Entry 7EW2 (electron microscopy, 3.10 A resolution); this record covers chains B and C of the 5 polymer chains in the assembly.

== Chain B ==
Name: Guanine nucleotide-binding protein G(I)/G(S)/G(T) subunit beta-1
From: Homo sapiens
Reference sequence: P62873 (GBB1_HUMAN); residues 2-340 here = UniProt positions 2-340
Chain sequence (356 residues; each row starts with the number of its first residue; numbers below 1 keep their minus sign (Met-15 is residue -15)):
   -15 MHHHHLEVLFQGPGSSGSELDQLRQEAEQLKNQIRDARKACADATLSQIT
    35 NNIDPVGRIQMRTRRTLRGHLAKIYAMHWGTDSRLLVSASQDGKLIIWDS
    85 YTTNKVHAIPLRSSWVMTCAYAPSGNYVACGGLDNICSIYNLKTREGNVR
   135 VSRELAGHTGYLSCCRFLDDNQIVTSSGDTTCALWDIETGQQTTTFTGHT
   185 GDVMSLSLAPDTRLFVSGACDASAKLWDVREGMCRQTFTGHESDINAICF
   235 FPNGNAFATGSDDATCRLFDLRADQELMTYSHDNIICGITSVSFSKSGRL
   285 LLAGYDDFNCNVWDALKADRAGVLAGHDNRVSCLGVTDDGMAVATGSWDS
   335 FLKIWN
Unresolved in the structure: -15 to 0
Construct notes: initiating methionine (-15); expression tag (-14 to 1)
UniProt features mapped onto this chain:
  - modified residue: Ser2 (N-acetylserine), His266 (Phosphohistidine)
  - natural variant: Leu30 (L30F: In MRD42; uncertain significance), Arg52 (R52G: In MRD42), Gly64 (G64V: In MRD42), Asp76 (D76E: In MRD42; D76G: In MRD42), Gly77 (G77S: In MRD42), Lys78 (K78R: In MRD42), Ile80 (I80N: In MRD42; I80T: In MRD42), His91 (H91R: In MRD42; uncertain significance), Ala92 (A92T: In MRD42), Pro94 (P94S: In MRD42), Leu95 (L95P: In MRD42), Arg96 (R96L: In MRD42), 5 further natural variant entries in UniProt

== Chain C ==
Name: Guanine nucleotide-binding protein G(I)/G(S)/G(O) subunit gamma-2
From: Homo sapiens
Reference sequence: P59768 (GBG2_HUMAN); residue numbers follow UniProt; this construct covers 1-71
Chain sequence (71 residues; numbered 1 to 71; the number before each row is that of its first residue):
     1 MASNNTASIAQARKLVEQLKMEANIDRIKVSKAAADLMAYCEAHAKEDPL
    51 LTPVPASENPFREKKFFCAIL
Unresolved in the structure: 1-5, 67-71
UniProt features mapped onto this chain:
  - modified residue: Ala2 (N-acetylalanine), Cys68 (Cysteine methyl ester)
  - lipidation: Cys68 (S-geranylgeranyl cysteine)

== Interface between chain B and chain C ==
Contacting residue pairs (71):
  Leu4(B) with Ser8(C)
  Leu7(B) with Ile9(C); Ala12(C), hydrophobic
  Ala11(B) with Leu15(C), hydrophobic; Leu19(C)
  Leu14(B) with Leu19(C), hydrophobic; Lys20(C)
  Ile18(B) with Leu19(C), hydrophobic; Ala23(C), hydrophobic
  Ala21(B) with Arg27(C), hydrogen bond (backbone-side chain)
  Arg22(B) with Arg27(C)
  Ala24(B) with Lys29(C)
  Cys25(B) with Arg27(C); Ile28(C); Val30(C)
  Ala26(B) with Val30(C), hydrophobic
  Asp27(B) with Lys29(C); Val30(C), hydrogen bond (side chain-backbone)
  Ala28(B) with Val30(C)
  Leu30(B) with Ala34(C), hydrophobic
  Ile33(B) with Ala34(C), hydrophobic
  Ile37(B) with Met38(C), hydrophobic
  Ile43(B) with Leu50(C)
  Met45(B) with Leu50(C), hydrophobic
  Arg48(B) with Phe61(C); Glu63(C)
  Arg49(B) with Phe61(C), hydrogen bond (side chain-backbone); Arg62(C); Glu63(C), salt bridge
  Ser84(B) with Phe61(C)
  Tyr85(B) with Pro60(C); Phe61(C), hydrophobic
  Met217(B) with Met21(C), hydrophobic
  Cys218(B) with Gln18(C), hydrogen bond (backbone-side chain); Met21(C); Glu22(C)
  Arg219(B) with Glu22(C)
  Thr221(B) with Glu22(C), hydrogen bond
  Phe235(B) with Leu37(C), hydrophobic; Tyr40(C), hydrophobic; Cys41(C), hydrophobic
  Pro236(B) with Tyr40(C), hydrogen bond (backbone-side chain)
  Asn237(B) with Tyr40(C)
  Asp254(B) with Ala33(C)
  Arg256(B) with Asp26(C); Arg27(C); Asp36(C), salt bridge
  Ala257(B) with Ile28(C)
  Asp258(B) with Ile25(C); Arg27(C), salt bridge
  Gln259(B) with Val30(C)
  Leu261(B) with Leu37(C), hydrophobic
  Ser279(B) with Asp48(C), hydrogen bond
  Lys280(B) with Glu47(C); Asp48(C), hydrogen bond (backbone-side chain)
  Ser281(B) with Cys41(C); His44(C); Asp48(C), hydrogen bond (backbone-side chain)
  Gly282(B) with Cys41(C), hydrogen bond (backbone-side chain)
  Arg283(B) with Leu51(C)
  Leu284(B) with Leu50(C), hydrophobic
  Leu300(B) with Met38(C), hydrophobic; Cys41(C), hydrophobic
  Asp323(B) with Pro49(C)
  Gly324(B) with Pro49(C); Leu50(C)
  Met325(B) with Pro49(C), hydrophobic; Pro60(C), hydrophobic
  Ala326(B) with Phe61(C), hydrophobic
  Val327(B) with Leu50(C), hydrophobic
  Asn340(B) with Phe61(C)
Interface residues without a listed pair, chain B (54 interface residues in all): Lys15, Thr34, Val40, Trp63, Gln220, Ala240, Ile338
Interface residues without a listed pair, chain C (37 interface residues in all): Val16, Ser31, Ala45, Asn59

== Summary ==
The interface between chain B and chain C involves 54 residues on one side and 37 on the other, with 10
hydrogen bonds and 3 salt bridges. Among the polar pairs are Arg49(B)-Glu63(C), Arg256(B)-Asp36(C) and
Asp258(B)-Arg27(C).
Here chain B is Guanine nucleotide-binding protein G(I)/G(S)/G(T) subunit beta-1 and chain C is Guanine
nucleotide-binding protein G(I)/G(S)/G(O) subunit gamma-2, both from Homo sapiens. Entry 7EW2 (Cryo-EM
structure of pFTY720-bound Sphingosine 1-phosphate receptor 3 in complex with Gi protein) was determined by
electron microscopy, deposited together with 7EW3 and 7EW4.
